5CIY - chains A and C of the 3 polymer chains in the assembly; structure by X-ray diffraction, 1.59 A resolution.

[Chain A]
Molecule: Modification methylase HhaI
Organism: Haemophilus parahaemolyticus
Notes: EC 2.1.1.37
UniProtKB: P05102 (MTH1_HAEPH); residue numbers follow UniProt; this construct covers 1-327
Sequence (327 residues; row label = number of the first residue in the row):
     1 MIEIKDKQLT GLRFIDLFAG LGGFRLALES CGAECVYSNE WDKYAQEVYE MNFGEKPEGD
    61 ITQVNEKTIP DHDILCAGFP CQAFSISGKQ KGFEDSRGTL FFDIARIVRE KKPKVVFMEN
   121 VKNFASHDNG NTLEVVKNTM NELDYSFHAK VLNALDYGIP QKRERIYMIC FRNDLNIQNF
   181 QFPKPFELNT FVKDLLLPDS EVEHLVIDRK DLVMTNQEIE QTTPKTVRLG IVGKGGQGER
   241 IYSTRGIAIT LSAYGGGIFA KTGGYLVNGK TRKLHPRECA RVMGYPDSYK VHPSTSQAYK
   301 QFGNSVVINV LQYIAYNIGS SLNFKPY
Curated features (UniProtKB/Swiss-Prot):
  - active site: Cys81
  - mutagenesis: Cys81 (C81G: Cells die, loss of methyltransferase activity, binds DNA about 3-fold more tightly ...), Gln237 (Q237X: Decrease in enzyme activity due to 98%-99% loss of DNA-binding activity. No change in substrate specificity)
Ligand contacts: S-adenosylhomocysteine (SAH): Phe18, Ala19, Gly20, Leu21, Gly22, Gly23, Phe24, Asn39, Glu40, Trp41, Asp42, Asp60, Ile61, Thr62, Gly78, Phe79, Pro80, Leu100, Tyr285, Asn304, Ser305, Val306

[Chain C]
Molecule: 12-nt DNA strand
Sequence (12 nucleotides; each row starts with the number of its first residue):
   402 CCATGCGCTG AC

[Chain A / chain C interface]
Pairs across the interface (27; chain A residue first):
  Tyr44(A) with DC402(C), phosphate contact
  Ile86(A) with DT410(C), sugar contact; DG411(C), sugar contact
  Gln90(A) with DT410(C), hydrogen bond to the phosphate; DG411(C), hydrogen bond to the phosphate
  Asn123(A) with DG411(C), sugar contact
  Ser126(A) with DA412(C), hydrogen bond to the phosphate
  Arg209(A) with DG406(C), salt bridge to the phosphate
  Lys234(A) with DC407(C), salt bridge to the phosphate
  Gly236(A) with DG408(C), base contact
  Gln237(A) with DC407(C), hydrogen bond to the base; DG408(C), hydrogen bond to the base
  Glu239(A) with DG406(C), sugar contact
  Gly255(A) with DT405(C), base contact
  Gly256(A) with DT405(C), base contact; DG406(C), base contact; DC407(C), base contact
  Gly257(A) with DT405(C), sugar contact; DG406(C), hydrogen bond to the base; DC407(C), base contact
  Ile258(A) with DT405(C), phosphate contact
  Ala260(A) with DT405(C), base contact
  Lys261(A) with DT405(C), base contact
  Ser294(A) with DC403(C), hydrogen bond to the phosphate
  Ser296(A) with DC403(C), phosphate contact; DA404(C), phosphate contact
  Gln297(A) with DC403(C), hydrogen bond to the phosphate
Other interface residues (no listed pair), chain A (21 interface residues in all): Ser87, Arg240
Other interface residues (no listed pair), chain C (11 interface residues in all): DC409

[Overview]
21 residues of chain A face 11 of chain C across their interface, with 8 hydrogen bonds and 2 salt bridges.
Among the polar pairs are Gln237(A)-DC407(C), Gln237(A)-DG408(C) and Gly257(A)-DG406(C). Bound to chain A:
S-adenosylhomocysteine.
Here chain A is Modification methylase HhaI (Haemophilus parahaemolyticus) and chain C is a 12-nt DNA strand.
Entry 5CIY (Structural basis of the recognition of H3K36me3 by DNMT3B PWWP domain) was determined by X-ray
diffraction, deposited together with 5CIU.
